6W6V - chains D and J of the 11 polymer chains in the assembly; structure by electron microscopy, 3.00 A resolution.

# Chain D
Molecule: RNases MRP/P 32.9 kDa subunit
From: Saccharomyces cerevisiae S288C
UniProt: P38336 (POP4_YEAST); residues 1-279 here = UniProt positions 1-279
Amino-acid sequence (279 residues; each row starts with the number of its first residue):
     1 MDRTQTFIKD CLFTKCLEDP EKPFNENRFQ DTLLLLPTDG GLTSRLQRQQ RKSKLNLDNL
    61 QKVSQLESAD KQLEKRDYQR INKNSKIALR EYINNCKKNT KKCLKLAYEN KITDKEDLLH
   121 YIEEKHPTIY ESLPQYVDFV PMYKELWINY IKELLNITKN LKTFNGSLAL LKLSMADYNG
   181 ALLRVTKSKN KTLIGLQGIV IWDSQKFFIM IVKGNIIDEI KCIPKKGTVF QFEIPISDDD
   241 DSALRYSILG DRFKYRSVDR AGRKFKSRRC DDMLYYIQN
Not modelled in the structure: 1-67
UniProt features mapped onto this chain:
  - modified residue: S64 (Phosphoserine)

# Chain J
Molecule: Ribonuclease P/MRP protein subunit RPP1
From: Saccharomyces cerevisiae S288C
Notes: EC 3.1.26.5
UniProt: P38786 (RPP1_YEAST); residues 1-293 here = UniProt positions 1-293
Amino-acid sequence (293 residues; numbered 1 to 293; the number before each row is that of its first residue):
     1 MLVDLNVPWP QNSYADKVTS QAVNNLIKTL STLHMLGYTH IAINFTVNHS EKFPNDVKLL
    61 NPIDIKRRFG ELMDRTGLKL YSRITLIIDD PSKGQSLSKI SQAFDIVAAL PISEKGLTLS
   121 TTNLDIDLLT FQYGSRLPTF LKHKSICSCV NRGVKLEIVY GYALRDVQAR RQFVSNVRSV
   181 IRSSRSRGIV IGSGAMSPLE CRNILGVTSL IKNLGLPSDR CSKAMGDLAS LVLLNGRLRN
   241 KSHKQTIVTG GGSGNGDDVV NDVQGIDDVQ TIKVVKRSMD AEQLGHASKR HKP

# Chain D / chain J interface
Pairs across the interface (69):
  Y136(D) - A281(J)  hydrogen bond (side chain-backbone)
  L161(D) - I272(J)  hydrophobic
  F164(D) - I272(J)  hydrophobic
  G166(D) - Q270(J)
  G166(D) - T271(J)
  L170(D) - I247(J)
  L171(D) - H243(J)
  S174(D) - H243(J)
  S174(D) - I247(J)
  Y178(D) - I247(J)
  L182(D) - D280(J)
  R184(D) - M279(J)
  R184(D) - Q283(J)
  R184(D) - R290(J)
  T186(D) - S253(J)
  K187(D) - G252(J)
  K187(D) - D257(J)  hydrogen bond (side chain-backbone)
  K187(D) - D258(J)  salt bridge
  G195(D) - R290(J)
  Q197(D) - D280(J)  hydrogen bond (side chain-backbone)
  Q197(D) - Q283(J)  hydrogen bond
  Q197(D) - G285(J)
  V212(D) - G285(J)
  K213(D) - L284(J)
  K213(D) - G285(J)  hydrogen bond (backbone-backbone)
  G214(D) - L284(J)
  N215(D) - L284(J)
  Q231(D) - G251(J)
  Q231(D) - G252(J)
  E233(D) - M279(J)
  D241(D) - R277(J)
  S242(D) - V274(J)
  S242(D) - V275(J)
  A243(D) - V274(J)
  A243(D) - V275(J)  hydrogen bond (backbone-backbone)
  L244(D) - K273(J)
  L244(D) - V274(J)  hydrophobic
  R245(D) - G250(J)
  R245(D) - G251(J)
  R245(D) - G252(J)
  R245(D) - K273(J)
  R245(D) - V275(J)
  R245(D) - M279(J)
  Y246(D) - V248(J)
  S247(D) - I247(J)
  S247(D) - V248(J)  hydrogen bond (backbone-backbone)
  I248(D) - T246(J)
  I248(D) - I247(J)  hydrophobic
  L249(D) - Q245(J)
  L249(D) - T246(J)  hydrogen bond (backbone-backbone)
  R252(D) - Q245(J)
  R252(D) - T246(J)  hydrogen bond (backbone-side chain)
  F253(D) - T246(J)
  F265(D) - K244(J)
  R269(D) - N151(J)  hydrogen bond
  R269(D) - R152(J)
  C270(D) - L231(J)
  C270(D) - N235(J)  hydrogen bond
  C270(D) - Q245(J)
  D271(D) - K155(J)  salt bridge
  D271(D) - L231(J)
  M273(D) - L234(J)
  Y276(D) - D258(J)
  Y276(D) - V259(J)
  I277(D) - S230(J)
  I277(D) - D258(J)
  I277(D) - V260(J)  hydrophobic
  N279(D) - N255(J)
  N279(D) - N261(J)
Also at the interface, not in a pair above, chain D (46 interface residues in all): K144, S167, L173, I194, P235, R268, L274
Also at the interface, not in a pair above, chain J (49 interface residues in all): M1, V150, G153, D227, K241, S242, T249, G256, K276, E282, H286, A287

# Overview
46 residues of chain D face 49 of chain J across their interface; the contacts include 11 hydrogen bonds and 2
salt bridges. Among the polar pairs are K187(D)-D258(J), D271(D)-K155(J) and Y136(D)-A281(J).
Chain D is RNases MRP/P 32.9 kDa subunit and chain J is Ribonuclease P/MRP protein subunit RPP1, both from
Saccharomyces cerevisiae S288C; the structure, Structure of yeast RNase MRP holoenzyme, was determined by
electron microscopy.
